9AXF - chains A and H of the 7 polymer chains in the assembly; structure by electron microscopy, 3.50 A resolution.

[Chain A]
Molecule: Guanine nucleotide-binding protein G(i) subunit alpha-1, Adenylate cyclase-stimulating G alpha protein
Source organism: Homo sapiens
UniProtKB: chimeric construct of P63096, A0A590UJY2: residues 1-53 from P63096 (GNAI1_HUMAN) positions 1-53 (same numbers); residues 69-246 from A0A590UJY2 positions 50-227 (UniProt number = residue number - 19)
Sequence (246 residues; row label = number of the first residue in the row):
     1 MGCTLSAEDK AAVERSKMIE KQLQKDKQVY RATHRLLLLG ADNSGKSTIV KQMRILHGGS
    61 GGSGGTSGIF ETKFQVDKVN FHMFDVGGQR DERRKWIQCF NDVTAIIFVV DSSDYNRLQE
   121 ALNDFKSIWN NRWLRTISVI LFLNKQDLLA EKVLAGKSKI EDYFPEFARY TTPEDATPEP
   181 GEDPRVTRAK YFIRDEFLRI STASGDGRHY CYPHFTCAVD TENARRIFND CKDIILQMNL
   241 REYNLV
Unresolved in the structure: 1-2, 53-68
Construct notes: engineered mutation Glu20 (Asp in P63096), Lys21 (Arg in P63096), Gln22 (Asn in P63096), Gln24 (Arg in P63096), Lys25 (Glu in P63096), Lys27 (Gly in P63096), Gln28 (Glu in P63096), Val29 (Lys in P63096), Tyr30 (Ala in P63096), Arg31 (Ala in P63096), Ala32 (Arg in P63096), Thr33 (Glu in P63096), His34 (Val in P63096), Arg35 (Lys in P63096), Asp42 (Gly in P63096), Asn43 (Glu in P63096), Asp111 (Ala92 in A0A590UJY2), Asp114 (Ser95 in A0A590UJY2), Asp124 (Leu115 in A0A590UJY2), Ala224 (Ile215 in A0A590UJY2), Ile227 (Val218 in A0A590UJY2), Lys232 (Arg223 in A0A590UJY2), Leu236 (Gln227 in A0A590UJY2), Gln237 (Arg228 in A0A590UJY2), Asn239 (His230 in A0A590UJY2), Glu242 (Gln233 in A0A590UJY2), Asn244 (Glu235 in A0A590UJY2), Val246 (Leu237 in A0A590UJY2); linker (54-68)
UniProt features mapped onto this chain:
  - binding site (Mg(2+)): Ser47
  - lipidation: Gly2 (N-myristoyl glycine), Cys3 (S-palmitoyl cysteine)

[Chain H]
Molecule: Single-chain antibody fragment scFv16
Source organism: Mus musculus
Notes: antibody fragment or engineered binder
Sequence (297 residues; each row starts with the number of its first residue; numbers below 1 keep their minus sign (Met-17 is residue -17)):
   -17 MLLVNQSHQG FNKEHTSKMV SAIVLYVLLA AAAHSAFADV QLVESGGGLV QPGGSRKLSC
    43 SASGFAFSSF GMHWVRQAPE KGLEWVAYIS SGSGTIYYAD TVKGRFTISR DDPKNTLFLQ
   103 MTSLRSEDTA MYYCVRSIYY YGSSPFDFWG QGTTLTVSSG GGGSGGGGSG GGGSDIVMTQ
   163 ATSSVPVTPG ESVSISCRSS KSLLHSNGNT YLYWFLQRPG QSPQLLIYRM SNLASGVPDR
   223 FSGSGSGTAF TLTISRLEAE DVGVYYCMQH LEYPLTFGAG TKLELKAAAH HHHHHHH
Unresolved in the structure: -17 to 20, 142-154, 268-279
Disulfide bonds: Cys42-Cys116, Cys179-Cys249

[Interface between chain A and chain H]
Contacting residue pairs - 20 pairs, chain A then chain H:
  Ser6(A) with His187(H); Asn189(H); Tyr193(H), hydrogen bond
  Ala7(A) with Leu253(H); Tyr255(H), hydrophobic
  Glu8(A) with Tyr121(H); Tyr193(H); Tyr195(H), hydrogen bond; Arg211(H), salt bridge; His252(H), salt bridge
  Asp9(A) with Asn189(H), hydrogen bond
  Ala11(A) with Tyr121(H), hydrophobic
  Ala12(A) with Tyr121(H)
  Glu14(A) with Ser72(H), hydrogen bond; Ser73(H); Gly76(H); Thr77(H)
  Arg15(A) with Tyr121(H)
  Met18(A) with Ser73(H); Gly74(H)
Interface residues without a listed pair, chain A (11 interface residues in all): Thr4, Leu5
Interface residues without a listed pair, chain H (16 interface residues in all): Tyr122, Pro127

[In short]
The interface between chain A and chain H involves 11 residues on one side and 16 on the other, with 4
hydrogen bonds and 2 salt bridges. Polar contacts include Glu8(A)-Arg211(H), Glu8(A)-His252(H) and
Ser6(A)-Tyr193(H). Curated annotation (UniProt) lists Mg2+-binding residue Ser47(A) on chain A.
Here chain A is Guanine nucleotide-binding protein G(i) subunit alpha-1, Adenylate cyclase-stimulating G alpha
protein (Homo sapiens) and chain H is Single-chain antibody fragment scFv16 (Mus musculus). Entry 9AXF
(Structure of human calcium-sensing receptor in complex with chimeric Gq (miniGisq) protein in detergent) was
determined by electron microscopy together with 9ASB, 9AVG, 9AVL and 9AYF from the same study.
